Entry 7KTZ (X-ray diffraction, 2.00 A resolution); this record covers chain A.

[Chain A]
Molecule: Chymotrypsinogen A
Organism: Bos taurus
Notes: EC 3.4.21.1
UniProt: P00766 (CTRA_BOVIN); numbering as in UniProt (aligned over 1-245)
Chain sequence (245 residues; each row starts with the number of its first residue):
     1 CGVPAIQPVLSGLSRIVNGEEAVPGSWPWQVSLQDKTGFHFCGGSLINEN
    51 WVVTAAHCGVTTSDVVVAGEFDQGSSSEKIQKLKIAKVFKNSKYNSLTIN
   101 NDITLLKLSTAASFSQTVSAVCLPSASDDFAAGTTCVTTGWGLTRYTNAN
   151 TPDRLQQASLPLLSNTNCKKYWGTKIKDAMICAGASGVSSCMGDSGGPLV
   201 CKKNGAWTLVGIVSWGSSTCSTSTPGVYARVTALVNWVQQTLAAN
Not modelled in the structure: 147-150
Disulfides: Cys1-Cys122, Cys42-Cys58, Cys136-Cys201, Cys168-Cys182, Cys191-Cys220
Curated features (UniProtKB/Swiss-Prot):
  - active site (Charge relay system): His57, Asp102, Ser195
From the paper describing this entry:
  - conformationally variable residues (loop rearrangement): Thr139 to Tyr146

[Summary]
Curated annotation (UniProt) lists 3 active-site residues. The paper reports conformational variability at
Thr139.
Chain A is Chymotrypsinogen A (Bos taurus); the structure, Data clustering and dynamics of chymotrypsinogen
cluster 131 (purple) structure, was determined by X-ray diffraction (same publication as 7KTY, 7KU0, 7KU1,
7KU2 and 7KU3).
